Entry 4CYO (X-ray diffraction, 1.50 A resolution); this record covers chain A.

[Chain A]
Protein: Glycylpeptide N-tetradecanoyltransferase
Organism: Leishmania major
Notes: EC 2.3.1.97
Reference sequence: Q4Q5S8 (Q4Q5S8_LEIMA); residue numbers follow UniProt; this construct covers 11-421
Sequence (411 residues; each row starts with the number of its first residue):
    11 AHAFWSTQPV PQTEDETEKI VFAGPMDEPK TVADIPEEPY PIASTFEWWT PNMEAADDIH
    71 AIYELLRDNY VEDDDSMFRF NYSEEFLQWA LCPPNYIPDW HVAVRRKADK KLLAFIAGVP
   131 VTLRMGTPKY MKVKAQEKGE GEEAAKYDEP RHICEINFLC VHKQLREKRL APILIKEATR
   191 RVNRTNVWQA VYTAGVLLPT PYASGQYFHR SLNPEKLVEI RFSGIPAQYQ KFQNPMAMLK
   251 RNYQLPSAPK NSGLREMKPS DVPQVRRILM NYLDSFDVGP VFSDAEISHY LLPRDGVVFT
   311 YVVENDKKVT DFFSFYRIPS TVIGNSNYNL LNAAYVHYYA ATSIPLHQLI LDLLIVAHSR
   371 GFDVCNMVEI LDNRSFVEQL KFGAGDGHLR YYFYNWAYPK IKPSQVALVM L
Ion coordination: Mg2+: Leu175 (together with tetradecanoyl-coa)
Small-molecule neighbours:
  - tetradecanoyl-coa (MYA): Ala11, His12, Ala13, Phe14, Trp15, Asn79, Tyr80, Val81, Ile126, Ile166, Asn167, Phe168, Leu169, Cys170, Val171, Leu175, Arg176, Glu177, Lys178, Arg179, Leu180, Ala181, Pro182, Ile185, Thr189, Val192, Asn193, Val197, Trp198, Gln199, Ala200, Tyr202, Thr203, Ala204, Val206, Leu208, Tyr404
  - UEK (N-{5-[(3S,4R)-1-[(3R)-3-amino-4-(4-chlorophenyl)butanoyl]-4-(hydroxymethyl)pyrrolidin-3-yl]-2-chlorophenyl}-2-(4-fluorophenyl)acetamide): Tyr80, Val81, Glu82, Asp83, Phe88, Arg89, Phe90, Tyr92, Asn167, Thr203, Ala204, Gly205, Tyr217, Phe218, His219, Tyr326, Ile328, Ser330, Tyr345, Asn376, Met377, Val378, Leu399, Met420, Leu421
From the paper describing this entry:
  - binding site for UEK: Thr203, Tyr345, Asn376

[Overview]
Chain A binds compound UEK and tetradecanoyl-coa. From the paper: a binding site for UEK at Thr203, Tyr345 and
Asn376.
Chain A is Glycylpeptide N-tetradecanoyltransferase (Leishmania major); the structure, Leishmania major
N-myristoyltransferase in complex with a hybrid inhibitor (compound 21), was determined by X-ray diffraction
together with 4CYP, 4CYN and 4CYQ from the same study.
